Entry 6CDI (electron microscopy, 3.60 A resolution); this record covers chains d and l of the 24 polymer chains in the assembly.

[Chain d]
Protein: Glycoprotein 120
From: Human immunodeficiency virus 1
Reference sequence: Q2N0S5 (Q2N0S5_9HIV1); the construct lacks a stretch of the UniProt sequence and is renumbered around it, so the offset changes along the chain: 31-141 = UniProt 30-140; 150-185 = UniProt 141-176; 187-309 = UniProt 186-308; 312-321 = UniProt 309-318; 2 more segments
Chain sequence (473 residues; each row starts with the number of its first residue; note: 12 numbers in that range are skipped by the numbering (no residue carries them; nothing is unmodelled there); a row labelled like 185A-185I holds insertion residues (185A, then the next letters in order)):
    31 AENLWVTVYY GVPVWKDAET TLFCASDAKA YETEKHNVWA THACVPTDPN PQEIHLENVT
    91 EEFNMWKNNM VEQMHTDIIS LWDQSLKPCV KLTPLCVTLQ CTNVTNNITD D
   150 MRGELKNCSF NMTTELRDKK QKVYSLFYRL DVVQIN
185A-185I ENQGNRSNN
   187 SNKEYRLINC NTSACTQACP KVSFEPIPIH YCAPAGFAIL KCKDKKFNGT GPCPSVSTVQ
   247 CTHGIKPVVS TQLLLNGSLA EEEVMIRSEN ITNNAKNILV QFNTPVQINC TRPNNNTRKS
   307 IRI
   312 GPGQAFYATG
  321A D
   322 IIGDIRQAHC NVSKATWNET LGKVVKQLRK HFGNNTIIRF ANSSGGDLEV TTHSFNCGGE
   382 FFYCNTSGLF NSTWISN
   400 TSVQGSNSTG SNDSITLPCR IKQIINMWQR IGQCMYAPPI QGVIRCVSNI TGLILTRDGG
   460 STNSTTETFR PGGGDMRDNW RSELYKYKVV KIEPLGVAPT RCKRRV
Disordered / not traced: 185A-185I, 400-410
Disulfide bonds: Cys54-Cys74, Cys119-Cys205, Cys126-Cys196, Cys131-Cys157, Cys201-Cys433, Cys218-Cys247, Cys228-Cys239, Cys296-Cys331, Cys378-Cys445, Cys385-Cys418
Glycans and other covalent adducts: glycan linked to Asn88, Asn276, Asn332; N-acetylglucosamine (NAG) linked to Asn133, Asn156, Asn160, Asn197, Asn234, Asn262, Asn295, Asn301, Asn355, Asn363, Asn386, Asn392
Sequence notes: conflict Cys201 (Ile200 in Q2N0S5), Asn332 (Thr330 in Q2N0S5), Cys433 (Ala430 in Q2N0S5), Cys501 (Ala498 in Q2N0S5)
Reported in the primary citation:
  - post-translational modification sites: Asn88, Asn295, Asn448

[Chain l]
Protein: vFP16.02 Light Chain
From: Homo sapiens
Chain sequence (216 residues; row label = number of the first residue in the row; a row labelled like 27A-27E holds insertion residues (27A, then the next letters in order)):
     1 DVLMTQTPLS LPVSLGGQAS ISCRSSQ
27A-27E SVVYS
    28 DGDTYLEWYL QKPGQSPKLL IYKVSRRFSG VPDRFSGSGS GTDFTLKISR VETEDLGVYY
    88 CFQGSHVPYT FGGGTKLEIK RTVAAPSVFI FPPSDEQLKS GTASVVCLLN NFYPREAKVQ
   148 WKVDNALQSG NSQESVTEQD SKDSTYSLSS TLTLSKADYE KHKVYACEVT HQGLSSPVTK
   208 SFNR
Disordered / not traced: 109-211
Disulfide bonds: Cys23-Cys88

[How chain d and chain l interact]
Residue-residue contacts - 12 pairs, chain d then chain l:
  Asn80(d) with Val27C(l); Tyr27D(l), hydrogen bond (side chain-backbone); Ser27E(l), hydrogen bond (side chain-backbone); Asp28(l); Gly29(l)
  Gln82(d) with Ser27E(l)
  Glu83(d) with His93(l), salt bridge
  His85(d) with Val94(l)
  Lys229(d) with Val94(l), hydrogen bond (side chain-backbone); Pro95(l)
  Glu267(d) with Asp1(l)
  Glu268(d) with Leu3(l)
Other interface residues (no listed pair), chain d (9 interface residues in all): Pro81, Ile84

[Overview]
9 residues of chain d and 10 residues of chain l are in contact; the contacts include 3 hydrogen bonds and 1
salt bridge. Polar contacts include Glu83(d)-His93(l), Asn80(d)-Tyr27D(l) and Asn80(d)-Ser27E(l). Covalently
linked N-acetylglucosamine: at Asn133(d), Asn156(d), Asn160(d), Asn197(d), Asn234(d) and Asn262(d) and 6 more.
From the paper: modification sites Asn88(d), Asn295(d) and Asn448(d).
Here chain d is Glycoprotein 120 (Human immunodeficiency virus 1) and chain l is vFP16.02 Light Chain (Homo
sapiens). Entry 6CDI (Cryo-EM structure at 3.6 A resolution of vaccine-elicited antibody vFP16.02 in complex
with HIV-1 Env BG505 ...) was determined by electron microscopy together with 5TKJ, 5TKK, 6CDE and 6CDO from
the same study.
